Entry 8G4W (electron microscopy, 3.80 A resolution); this record covers chains B and I of the 8 polymer chains in the assembly.

# Chain B
Molecule: 31-nt DNA strand
From: Escherichia coli
Sequence (31 nucleotides; numbered 1 to 31; the number before each row is that of its first residue):
     1 CTCTGAATCT CTTCCTCGTG TGGTCAGGAC G

# Chain I
Name: DNA-directed RNA polymerase subunit beta
From: Escherichia coli
UniProt: C3SIA7 (C3SIA7_ECOLX); residue numbers follow UniProt; this construct covers 2-1341
Chain sequence (1340 residues; numbered 2 to 1341; the number before each row is that of its first residue):
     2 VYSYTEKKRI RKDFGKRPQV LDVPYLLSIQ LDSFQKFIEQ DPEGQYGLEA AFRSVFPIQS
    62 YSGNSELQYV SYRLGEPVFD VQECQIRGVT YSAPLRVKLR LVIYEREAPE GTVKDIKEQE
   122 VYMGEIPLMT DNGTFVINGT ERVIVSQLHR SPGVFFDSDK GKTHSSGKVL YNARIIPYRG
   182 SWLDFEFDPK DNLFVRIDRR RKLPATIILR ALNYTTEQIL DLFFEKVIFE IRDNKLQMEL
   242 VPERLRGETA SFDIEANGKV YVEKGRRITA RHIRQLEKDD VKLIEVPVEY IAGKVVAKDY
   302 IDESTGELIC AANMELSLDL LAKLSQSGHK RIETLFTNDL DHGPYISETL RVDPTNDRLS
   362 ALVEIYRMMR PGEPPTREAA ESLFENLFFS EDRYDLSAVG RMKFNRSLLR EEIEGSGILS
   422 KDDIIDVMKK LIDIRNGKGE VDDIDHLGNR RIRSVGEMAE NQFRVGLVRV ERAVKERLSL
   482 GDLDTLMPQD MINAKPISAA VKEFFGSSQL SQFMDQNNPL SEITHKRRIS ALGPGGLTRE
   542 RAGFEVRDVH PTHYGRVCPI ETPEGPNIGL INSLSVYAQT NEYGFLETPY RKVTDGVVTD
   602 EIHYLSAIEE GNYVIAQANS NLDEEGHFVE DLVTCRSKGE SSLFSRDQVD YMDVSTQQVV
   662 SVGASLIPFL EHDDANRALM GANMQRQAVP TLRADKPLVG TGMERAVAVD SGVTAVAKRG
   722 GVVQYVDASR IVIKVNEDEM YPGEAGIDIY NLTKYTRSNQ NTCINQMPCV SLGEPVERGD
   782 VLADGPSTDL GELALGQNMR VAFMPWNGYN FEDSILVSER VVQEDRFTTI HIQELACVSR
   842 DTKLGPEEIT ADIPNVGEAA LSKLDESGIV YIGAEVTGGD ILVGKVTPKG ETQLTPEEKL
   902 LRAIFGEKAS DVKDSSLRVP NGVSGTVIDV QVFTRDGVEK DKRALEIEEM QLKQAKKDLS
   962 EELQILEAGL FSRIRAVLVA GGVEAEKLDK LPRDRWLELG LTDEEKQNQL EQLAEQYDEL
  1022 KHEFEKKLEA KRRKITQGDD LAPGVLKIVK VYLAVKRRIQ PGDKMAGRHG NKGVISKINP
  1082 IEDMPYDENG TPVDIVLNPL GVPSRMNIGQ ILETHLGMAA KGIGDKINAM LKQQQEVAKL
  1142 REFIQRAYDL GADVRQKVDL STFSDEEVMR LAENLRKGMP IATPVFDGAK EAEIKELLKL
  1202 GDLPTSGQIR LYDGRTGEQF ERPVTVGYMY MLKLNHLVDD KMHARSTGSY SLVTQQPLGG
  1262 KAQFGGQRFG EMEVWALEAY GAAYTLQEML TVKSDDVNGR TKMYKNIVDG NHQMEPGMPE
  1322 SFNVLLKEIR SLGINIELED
Not modelled in the structure: 891-914

# Chain B / chain I interface
Residue-residue contacts (19; chain B residue first):
  DT8(B) - Lys191(I)  salt bridge to the phosphate
  DT10(B) - Arg202(I)  salt bridge to the phosphate
  DC14(B) - Glu541(I)  base contact
  DT16(B) - Met1273(I)  sugar contact
  DC17(B) - Arg1269(I)  salt bridge to the phosphate
  DC17(B) - Gly1271(I)  phosphate contact
  DC17(B) - Glu1272(I)  phosphate contact
  DC17(B) - Glu1274(I)  phosphate contact
  DG18(B) - Gln1268(I)  phosphate contact
  DG18(B) - Arg1269(I)  hydrogen bond to the phosphate
  DT19(B) - Gly1261(I)  phosphate contact
  DT19(B) - Lys1262(I)  hydrogen bond to the phosphate
  DG20(B) - Lys1262(I)  phosphate contact
  DT21(B) - Phe514(I)  phosphate contact
  DT21(B) - Asn762(I)  hydrogen bond to the phosphate
  DG22(B) - Arg143(I)  sugar contact
  DG23(B) - Asn139(I)  hydrogen bond to the phosphate
  DG23(B) - Arg143(I)  salt bridge to the phosphate
  DG23(B) - Ser508(I)  hydrogen bond to the sugar
Also at the interface, not in a pair above, chain B (12 interface residues in all): DA7
Also at the interface, not in a pair above, chain I (22 interface residues in all): Thr141, His165, Asp1241, Lys1242, His1244, Ala1263

# Overview
12 residues of chain B and 22 residues of chain I are in contact; the contacts include 5 hydrogen bonds and 4
salt bridges. Polar contacts include DG23(B)-Ser508(I), DG18(B)-Arg1269(I) and DT19(B)-Lys1262(I).
Chain B is a 31-nt DNA strand and chain I is DNA-directed RNA polymerase subunit beta, both from Escherichia
coli; the structure, Cryo-EM consensus structure of Escherichia coli que-PEC (paused elongation complex) RNA
Polymerase plus preQ1 ligand, was determined by electron microscopy (same publication as 8F3C, 8G00, 8G1S,
8G2W, 8G7E and 8G8Z).
